6C6U - chains B and I of the 9 polymer chains in the assembly; structure by electron microscopy, 3.70 A resolution.

# Chain B
Molecule: 29-nt DNA strand
Sequence (29 nucleotides; each row starts with the number of its first residue):
     1 GGGTATTCGCCGTGTACCTCTCGCAGCCC

# Chain I
Name: DNA-directed RNA polymerase subunit beta
Organism: Escherichia coli (strain K12)
Notes: EC 2.7.7.6
Reference sequence: P0A8V2 (RPOB_ECOLI); residues 1-1342 here = UniProt positions 1-1342
Amino-acid sequence (1342 residues; numbered 1 to 1342; the number before each row is that of its first residue):
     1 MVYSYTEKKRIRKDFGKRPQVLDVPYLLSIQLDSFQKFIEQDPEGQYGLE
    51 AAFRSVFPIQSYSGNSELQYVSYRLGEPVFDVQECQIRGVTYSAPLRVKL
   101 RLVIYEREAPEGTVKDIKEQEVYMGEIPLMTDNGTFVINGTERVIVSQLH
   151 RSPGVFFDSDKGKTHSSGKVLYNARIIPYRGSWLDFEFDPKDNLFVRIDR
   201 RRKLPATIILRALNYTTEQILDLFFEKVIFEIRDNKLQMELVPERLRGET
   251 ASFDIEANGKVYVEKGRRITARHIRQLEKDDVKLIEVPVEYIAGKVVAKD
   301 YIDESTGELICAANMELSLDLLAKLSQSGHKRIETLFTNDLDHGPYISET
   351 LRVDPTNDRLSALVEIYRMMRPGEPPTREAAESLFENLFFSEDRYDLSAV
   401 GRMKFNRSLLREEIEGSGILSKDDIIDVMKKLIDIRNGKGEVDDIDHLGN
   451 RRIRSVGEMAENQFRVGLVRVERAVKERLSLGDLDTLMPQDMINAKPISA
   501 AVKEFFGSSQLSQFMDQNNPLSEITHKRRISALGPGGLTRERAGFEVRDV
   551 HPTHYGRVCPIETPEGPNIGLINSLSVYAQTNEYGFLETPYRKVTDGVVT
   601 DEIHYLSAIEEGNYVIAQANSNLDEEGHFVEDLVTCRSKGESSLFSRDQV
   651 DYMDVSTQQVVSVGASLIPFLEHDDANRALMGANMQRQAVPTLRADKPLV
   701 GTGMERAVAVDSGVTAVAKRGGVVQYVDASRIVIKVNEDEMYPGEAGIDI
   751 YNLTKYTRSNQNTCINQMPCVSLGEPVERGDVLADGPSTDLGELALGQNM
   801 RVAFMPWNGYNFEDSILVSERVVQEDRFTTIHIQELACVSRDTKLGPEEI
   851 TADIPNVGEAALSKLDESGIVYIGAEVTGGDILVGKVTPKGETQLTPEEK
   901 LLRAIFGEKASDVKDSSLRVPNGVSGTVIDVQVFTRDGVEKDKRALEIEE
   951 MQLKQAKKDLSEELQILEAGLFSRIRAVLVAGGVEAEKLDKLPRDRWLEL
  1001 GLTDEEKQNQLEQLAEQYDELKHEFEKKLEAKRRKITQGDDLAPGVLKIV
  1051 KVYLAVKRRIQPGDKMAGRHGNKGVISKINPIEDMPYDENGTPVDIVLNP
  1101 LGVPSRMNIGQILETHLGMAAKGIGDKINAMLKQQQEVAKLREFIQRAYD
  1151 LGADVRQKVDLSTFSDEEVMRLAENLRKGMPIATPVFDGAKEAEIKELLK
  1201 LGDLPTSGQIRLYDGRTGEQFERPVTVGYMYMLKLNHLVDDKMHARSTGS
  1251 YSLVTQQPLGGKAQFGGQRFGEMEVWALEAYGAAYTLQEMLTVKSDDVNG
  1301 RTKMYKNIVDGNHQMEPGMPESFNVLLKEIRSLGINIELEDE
Unresolved in the structure: 1, 890-912, 1342
Swiss-Prot annotation at these positions:
  - modified residue (N6-acetyllysine): Lys1022, Lys1200
  - mutagenesis: Ile561 (I561S: Resistant to antibiotics salinamide A and B), Ile569 (I569S: Resistant to antibiotics salinamide A and B), Ala665 (A665E: Resistant to antibiotics salinamide A and B), Asp675 (D675A/G: Resistant to antibiotics salinamide A and B), Asn677 (N677H/K: Resistant to antibiotics salinamide A and B), Leu680 (L680M: Resistant to antibiotics salinamide A and B), Glu813 (E813K: Disrupts the enzyme's active center)

# Chain B / chain I interface
Contacting residue pairs (11; chain B residue first):
  DT15(B) - Met1273(I)  sugar contact
  DA16(B) - Arg1269(I)  salt bridge to the phosphate
  DA16(B) - Gly1271(I)  phosphate contact
  DA16(B) - Glu1272(I)  phosphate contact
  DC17(B) - Gln1268(I)  sugar contact
  DC17(B) - Arg1269(I)  hydrogen bond to the phosphate
  DC18(B) - Gly1261(I)  phosphate contact
  DC18(B) - Lys1262(I)  hydrogen bond to the phosphate
  DC22(B) - Asn139(I)  hydrogen bond to the phosphate
  DC22(B) - Ser508(I)  sugar contact
  DG26(B) - Lys496(I)  phosphate contact
Also at the interface, not in a pair above, chain B (10 interface residues in all): DT6, DT13, DC20, DT21
Also at the interface, not in a pair above, chain I (17 interface residues in all): Thr141, Arg143, His165, Gly507, Phe514, Glu541, Gly1267

# Summary
10 residues of chain B and 17 residues of chain I are in contact; the contacts include 3 hydrogen bonds and 1
salt bridge. Among the polar pairs are DC17(B)-Arg1269(I), DC18(B)-Lys1262(I) and DC22(B)-Asn139(I). Curated
annotation (UniProt) lists 7 mutagenesis sites on chain I.
Here chain B is a 29-nt DNA strand and chain I is DNA-directed RNA polymerase subunit beta (Escherichia coli
(strain K12)). Entry 6C6U (CryoEM structure of E.coli RNA polymerase elongation complex bound with NusG) was
determined by electron microscopy, deposited together with 6C6S and 6C6T.
